PDB entry 6VB5 | X-ray diffraction, 2.15 A resolution | chains A and C of the 3 polymer chains in the assembly

== Chain A ==
Molecule: MHC class I antigen
Organism: Homo sapiens
UniProt: F4NBQ8 (F4NBQ8_HUMAN); residues 1-276 here correspond to UniProt positions 25-300 (UniProt number = residue number + 24)
Amino-acid sequence (276 residues; numbered 1 to 276; the number before each row is that of its first residue):
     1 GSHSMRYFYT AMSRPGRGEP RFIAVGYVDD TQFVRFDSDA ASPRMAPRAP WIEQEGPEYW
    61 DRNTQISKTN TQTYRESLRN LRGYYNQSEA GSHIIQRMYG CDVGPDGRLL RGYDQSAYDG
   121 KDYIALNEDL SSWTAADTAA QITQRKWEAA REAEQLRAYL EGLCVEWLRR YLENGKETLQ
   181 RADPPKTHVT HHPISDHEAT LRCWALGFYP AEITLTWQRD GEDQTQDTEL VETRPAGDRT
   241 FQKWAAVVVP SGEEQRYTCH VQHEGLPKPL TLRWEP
Disulfide bonds: C101-C164, C203-C259

== Chain C ==
Molecule: Synthetic peptide THR-VAL-ARG-ALA-SER-GLY-HIS-SER-TYR
Amino-acid sequence (9 residues; each row starts with the number of its first residue):
     1 TVRASGHSY

== Interface between chain A and chain C ==
Contacting residue pairs - 47 pairs, chain A then chain C:
  Y7(A) with T1(C), hydrogen bond (side chain-backbone); V2(C), hydrogen bond (side chain-backbone)
  Y9(A) with V2(C)
  M45(A) with V2(C), hydrophobic
  Y59(A) with T1(C)
  R62(A) with T1(C), hydrogen bond; V2(C), hydrogen bond (side chain-backbone); A4(C)
  N63(A) with T1(C), hydrogen bond; V2(C), hydrogen bond (side chain-backbone)
  I66(A) with V2(C), hydrophobic; R3(C); A4(C), hydrophobic; S5(C)
  T69(A) with S5(C)
  N70(A) with S5(C), hydrogen bond
  T73(A) with S5(C); G6(C); S8(C)
  Y74(A) with Y9(C), hydrophobic
  E76(A) with S8(C), hydrogen bond
  S77(A) with S8(C); Y9(C), hydrogen bond (side chain-backbone)
  N80(A) with Y9(C), hydrogen bond (side chain-backbone)
  L81(A) with Y9(C), hydrophobic
  Y84(A) with Y9(C), hydrogen bond (side chain-backbone)
  R97(A) with R3(C); Y9(C)
  Y99(A) with V2(C); R3(C), hydrogen bond (side chain-backbone)
  D114(A) with R3(C), salt bridge
  S116(A) with Y9(C), hydrogen bond
  Y123(A) with Y9(C), hydrophobic
  T143(A) with Y9(C), hydrogen bond (side chain-backbone)
  K146(A) with Y9(C), hydrogen bond (side chain-backbone)
  W147(A) with H7(C), hydrogen bond (side chain-backbone); S8(C), hydrogen bond (side chain-backbone); Y9(C), hydrophobic
  A150(A) with H7(C)
  E152(A) with G6(C); H7(C), hydrogen bond (side chain-backbone)
  L156(A) with R3(C)
  Y159(A) with T1(C), hydrogen bond (side chain-backbone); V2(C); R3(C)
  W167(A) with T1(C)
  Y171(A) with T1(C), hydrogen bond (side chain-backbone)
Other interface residues (no listed pair), chain A (33 interface residues in all): M5, I95, I124

== In short ==
33 residues of chain A and 9 residues of chain C are in contact; the contacts include 20 hydrogen bonds and 1
salt bridge. Polar contacts include D114(A)-R3(C), Y7(A)-T1(C) and Y7(A)-V2(C).
Here chain A is MHC class I antigen (Homo sapiens) and chain C is Synthetic peptide
THR-VAL-ARG-ALA-SER-GLY-HIS-SER-TYR. Entry 6VB5 (HLA-B*15:02 complexed with a synthetic peptide) was
determined by X-ray diffraction.
